7TKP - chains T and W of the 27 polymer chains in the assembly; structure by electron microscopy, 4.60 A resolution (low resolution: residue-level contacts below are approximate; hydrogen-bond / salt-bridge calls are withheld).

# Chain T
Protein: ATP synthase subunit a
Source organism: Saccharomyces cerevisiae
UniProt: P00854 (ATP6_YEAST); residues 1-249 here correspond to UniProt positions 11-259 (UniProt number = residue number + 10)
Amino-acid sequence (249 residues; numbered 1 to 249; the number before each row is that of its first residue):
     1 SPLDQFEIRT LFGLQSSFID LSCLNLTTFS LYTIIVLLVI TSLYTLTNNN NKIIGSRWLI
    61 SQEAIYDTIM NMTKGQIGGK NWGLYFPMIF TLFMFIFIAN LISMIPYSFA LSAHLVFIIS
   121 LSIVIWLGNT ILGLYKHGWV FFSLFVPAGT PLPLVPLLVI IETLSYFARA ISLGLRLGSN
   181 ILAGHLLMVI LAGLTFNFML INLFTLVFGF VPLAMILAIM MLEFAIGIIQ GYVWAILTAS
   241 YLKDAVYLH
Disordered / not traced: 1-25

# Chain W
Protein: ATP synthase subunit f
Source organism: Saccharomyces cerevisiae
UniProt: Q06405 (ATPK_YEAST); residues 1-95 here correspond to UniProt positions 7-101 (UniProt number = residue number + 6)
Amino-acid sequence (95 residues; numbered 1 to 95; the number before each row is that of its first residue):
     1 VSTLIPPKVV SSKNIGSAPN AKRIANVVHF YKSLPQGPAP AIKANTRLAR YKAKYFDGDN
    61 ASGKPLWHFA LGIIAFGYSM EYYFHLRHHK GAEEH
Disordered / not traced: 86-95

# Chain T / chain W interface
Residue-residue contacts - 6 pairs, chain T then chain W:
  Thr47(T) with Phe56(W)
  Asn48(T) with Phe56(W)
  Ser56(T) with Gly58(W)
  Arg57(T) with Gly58(W)
  Tyr107(T) with Ile73(W); Gly77(W)
Also at the interface, not in a pair above, chain T (6 interface residues in all): Asn49

# In short
6 residues of chain T and 4 residues of chain W are in contact.
Chain T is ATP synthase subunit a and chain W is ATP synthase subunit f, both from Saccharomyces cerevisiae;
the structure, Yeast ATP synthase State 3catalytic(b) with 10 mM ATP backbone model, was determined by
electron microscopy (same publication as 7TJS, 7TJT, 7TJU, 7TJV, 7TJW, 7TJX and 30 further entries).
